PDB entry 2VC3 | X-ray diffraction, 1.60 A resolution | chain A

Chain A:
Molecule: Ricin A chain
Organism: Ricinus communis
Notes: EC 3.2.2.22
UniProtKB: P02879 (RICI_RICCO); residues 1-267 here correspond to UniProt positions 36-302 (UniProt number = residue number + 35)
Amino-acid sequence (267 residues; numbered 1 to 267; the number before each row is that of its first residue):
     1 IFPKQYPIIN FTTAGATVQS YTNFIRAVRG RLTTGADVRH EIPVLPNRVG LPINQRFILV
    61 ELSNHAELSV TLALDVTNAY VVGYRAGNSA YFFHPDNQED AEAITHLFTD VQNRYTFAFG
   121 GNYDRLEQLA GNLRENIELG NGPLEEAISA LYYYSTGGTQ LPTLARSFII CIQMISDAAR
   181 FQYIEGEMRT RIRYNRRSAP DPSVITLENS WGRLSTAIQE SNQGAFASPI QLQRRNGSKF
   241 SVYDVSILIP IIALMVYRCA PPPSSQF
Unresolved in the structure: 1-4
Construct notes: engineered mutation D177 (Glu212 in P02879)
What the authors report for this chain:
  - contacts within the chain: D177-R180 (salt bridge)
  - conformationally variable residues: Y80, R180
  - binding site for acetate ion: Y80, Y123, R180
  - catalytic residues: Y80, Y123 (citing earlier work)

Summary:
From the paper: catalytic residues Y80 and Y123; a binding site for acetate ion at Y80, Y123 and R180.
Chain A is Ricin A chain (Ricinus communis); the structure, Ricin A-Chain (Recombinant) E177D Mutant with a
bound acetate, was determined by X-ray diffraction.
